PDB entry 6ZUM | X-ray diffraction, 1.59 A resolution | chain A

# Chain A
Protein: Fucose-binding lectin protein
From: Ralstonia solanacearum
UniProtKB: A0A0S4TLR1 (A0A0S4TLR1_RALSL); residues 1-90 here correspond to UniProt positions 2-91 (UniProt number = residue number + 1)
Sequence (90 residues; numbered 1 to 90; the number before each row is that of its first residue):
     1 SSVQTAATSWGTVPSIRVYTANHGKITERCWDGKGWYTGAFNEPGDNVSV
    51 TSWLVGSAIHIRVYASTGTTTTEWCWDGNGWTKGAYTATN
Unresolved in the structure: 90
Construct notes: engineered mutation His-23 (Asn24 in A0A0S4TLR1)
Modified residues: Ser-1 (N,N-dimethyl-L-serine; SNM); Lys-25, Lys-34, Lys-83 (N-dimethyl-lysine; MLY)
Ion coordination: Zn2+ site 1 near Ser-1 (its only coordinating residue here); Zn2+ site 2: His-23, His-60 (together with acetate ion)
Ligand contacts:
  - beta-D-fructopyranose (BDF), molecule 1: Ile-16, Trp-31, Trp-36, Arg-62, Glu-73, Cys-75, Asp-77, Gly-84, Ala-85, Tyr-86
  - beta-D-fructopyranose (BDF), molecule 2: Arg-17, Tyr-19, Glu-28, Cys-30, Asp-32, Tyr-37, Gly-39, Ala-40, Phe-41, Ile-61, Trp-76, Trp-81
  - QQ7 (cucurbit[7]uril): Asp-32, Lys-34, Gly-35, Trp-36, Tyr-37

# Summary
Ligands of chain A: beta-D-fructopyranose and compound QQ7. His-23 and His-60 coordinate Zn2+ site 2.
Chain A is Fucose-binding lectin protein (Ralstonia solanacearum); the structure, Crystal structure of
dimethylated RSL-N23H (RSL-B3) in complex with cucurbit[7]uril and zinc, was determined by X-ray diffraction,
deposited together with 6ZUK and 6ZUL.
